Entry 1KBQ (X-ray diffraction, 1.80 A resolution); this record covers chains A and C.

# Chain A (and C)
Name: NAD(P)H dehydrogenase [quinone] 1
Source organism: Homo sapiens
Notes: EC 1.6.99.2; chain C of this document is another copy of the same molecule, construct and numbering; everything in this record applies to it too
UniProtKB: P15559 (NQO1_HUMAN); residues 1-273 here correspond to UniProt positions 2-274 (UniProt number = residue number + 1)
Amino-acid sequence (273 residues; numbered 1 to 273; the number before each row is that of its first residue):
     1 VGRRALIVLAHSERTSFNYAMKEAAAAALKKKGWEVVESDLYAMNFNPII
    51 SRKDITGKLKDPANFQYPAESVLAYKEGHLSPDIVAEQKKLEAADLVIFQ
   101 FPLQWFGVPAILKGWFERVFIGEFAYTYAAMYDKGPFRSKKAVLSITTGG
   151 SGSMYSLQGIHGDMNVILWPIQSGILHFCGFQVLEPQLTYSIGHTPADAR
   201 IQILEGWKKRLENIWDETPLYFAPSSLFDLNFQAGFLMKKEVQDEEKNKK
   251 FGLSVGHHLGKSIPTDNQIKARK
Disordered / not traced: 1 (chain C: 1-2)
Small-molecule neighbours:
  - 936 (5-methoxy-1,2-dimethyl-3-(4-nitrophenoxymethyl)indole-4,7-dione), molecule 1: Pro68, Tyr126, Tyr128, Met131, Phe178, Phe232, Phe236
  - 936, molecule 2: Trp105, Phe106, Gly149, Gly150, Met154, His161
  - FAD (flavin-adenine dinucleotide), molecule 1: His11, Thr15, Ser16, Phe17, Asn18, Ala20, Pro102, Leu103, Gln104, Trp105, Phe106, Thr147, Thr148, Gly149, Gly150, Tyr155, Ile192, Arg200, Ile201, Leu204
  - FAD, molecule 2: Ile50, Asn64, Gln66, Tyr67, Pro68, Glu117
Curated features (UniProtKB/Swiss-Prot):
  - binding site (FAD): His11, Phe17, Asn18, Gln66, Leu103 to Phe106, Thr147 to Gly150, Tyr155, Arg200
  - binding site (substrate): Ala125 to Thr127
  - modified residue: Ser81 (Phosphoserine)
  - cross-link (Glycyl lysine isopeptide (Lys-Gly)): Lys249 (interchain with G-Cter in SUMO2), Lys250 (interchain with G-Cter in SUMO2)

# Chain A / chain C interface
Pairs across the interface (125; chain A residue first):
  Glu13(A) - Arg52(C)  salt bridge
  Glu13(A) - Phe65(C)
  Thr15(A) - Ala63(C)
  Tyr42(A) - Ile49(C)  hydrophobic
  Tyr42(A) - Ile50(C)  hydrogen bond (side chain-backbone)
  Pro48(A) - Ile49(C)  hydrophobic
  Pro48(A) - Ala110(C)
  Ile49(A) - Tyr42(C)  hydrophobic
  Ile49(A) - Pro48(C)
  Ile50(A) - Tyr42(C)  hydrogen bond (backbone-side chain)
  Arg52(A) - Glu13(C)  salt bridge
  Ala63(A) - Thr15(C)
  Asn64(A) - Thr15(C)
  Phe65(A) - Glu13(C)
  Gln104(A) - Ile50(C)
  Gln104(A) - Lys113(C)  hydrogen bond (backbone-side chain)
  Gln104(A) - Glu117(C)  hydrogen bond
  Trp105(A) - Lys113(C)
  Trp105(A) - Phe116(C)
  Trp105(A) - Glu117(C)
  Trp105(A) - Phe120(C)
  Trp105(A) - Tyr126(C)  hydrophobic
  Trp105(A) - Gly174(C)
  Trp105(A) - Ile175(C)  hydrophobic
  Trp105(A) - Phe178(C)  hydrophobic
  Trp105(A) - Cys179(C)  hydrophobic
  Phe106(A) - Tyr132(C)
  Phe106(A) - Pro170(C)
  Phe106(A) - Gly174(C)
  Gly107(A) - Lys113(C)
  Val108(A) - Lys113(C)  hydrogen bond (backbone-side chain)
  Val108(A) - Glu117(C)
  Pro109(A) - Glu117(C)
  Ala110(A) - Pro48(C)
  Ala110(A) - Ala110(C)
  Ala110(A) - Gly114(C)
  Ala110(A) - Glu117(C)  hydrogen bond (backbone-side chain)
  Lys113(A) - Gln104(C)  hydrogen bond (side chain-backbone)
  Lys113(A) - Trp105(C)
  Lys113(A) - Val108(C)  hydrogen bond (side chain-backbone)
  Gly114(A) - Ala110(C)
  Phe116(A) - Trp105(C)
  Glu117(A) - Gln104(C)  hydrogen bond
  Glu117(A) - Trp105(C)
  Glu117(A) - Val108(C)
  Glu117(A) - Pro109(C)
  Glu117(A) - Ala110(C)  hydrogen bond (side chain-backbone)
  Phe120(A) - Trp105(C)
  Tyr126(A) - Trp105(C)  hydrophobic
  Met131(A) - Ile160(C)  hydrophobic
  Tyr132(A) - Phe106(C)
  Tyr132(A) - Ile160(C)  hydrophobic
  Tyr132(A) - His161(C)  hydrogen bond
  Ser153(A) - Gly235(C)  hydrogen bond (side chain-backbone)
  Ser153(A) - Leu237(C)
  Met154(A) - Gly235(C)
  Met154(A) - Phe236(C)  hydrophobic
  Ser156(A) - Leu237(C)
  Leu157(A) - His257(C)
  Leu157(A) - His258(C)
  Leu157(A) - Leu259(C)
  Leu157(A) - Gly260(C)
  Gln158(A) - Phe228(C)
  Gln158(A) - Phe236(C)
  Gln158(A) - Leu237(C)
  Gln158(A) - Met238(C)  hydrogen bond (backbone-backbone)
  Gln158(A) - Gln243(C)
  Gln158(A) - Leu259(C)
  Gly159(A) - Phe228(C)
  Gly159(A) - Phe236(C)
  Gly159(A) - Leu237(C)
  Gly159(A) - His257(C)  hydrogen bond (backbone-side chain)
  Ile160(A) - Tyr132(C)
  Ile160(A) - Phe228(C)  hydrophobic
  Ile160(A) - Phe236(C)  hydrogen bond (backbone-backbone)
  Ile160(A) - His257(C)  hydrogen bond (backbone-side chain)
  His161(A) - Tyr132(C)  hydrogen bond
  His161(A) - Trp169(C)
  His161(A) - Phe178(C)
  Gly162(A) - Gly256(C)
  Gly162(A) - His257(C)
  Asp163(A) - Gly256(C)  hydrogen bond (backbone-backbone)
  Asp163(A) - His258(C)  salt bridge
  Val166(A) - Trp169(C)
  Val166(A) - Val255(C)
  Trp169(A) - His161(C)
  Trp169(A) - Val166(C)
  Gly174(A) - Trp105(C)
  Gly174(A) - Phe106(C)
  Ile175(A) - Trp105(C)  hydrophobic
  Phe178(A) - Trp105(C)  hydrophobic
  Phe178(A) - His161(C)
  Cys179(A) - Trp105(C)  hydrophobic
  Phe228(A) - Gln158(C)
  Phe228(A) - Gly159(C)
  Phe228(A) - Ile160(C)  hydrophobic
  Leu230(A) - Ile160(C)  hydrophobic
  Gly235(A) - Ser153(C)  hydrogen bond (backbone-side chain)
  Gly235(A) - Met154(C)
  Phe236(A) - Met154(C)  hydrophobic
  Phe236(A) - Gln158(C)
  Phe236(A) - Gly159(C)
  Phe236(A) - Ile160(C)  hydrogen bond (backbone-backbone)
  Leu237(A) - Ser153(C)
  Leu237(A) - Ser156(C)
  Leu237(A) - Gln158(C)
  Leu237(A) - Gly159(C)
  Met238(A) - Gln158(C)  hydrogen bond (backbone-backbone)
  Gln243(A) - Gln158(C)
  Val255(A) - Val166(C)  hydrophobic
  Gly256(A) - Gly162(C)
  Gly256(A) - Asp163(C)  hydrogen bond (backbone-backbone)
  His257(A) - Gly159(C)  hydrogen bond (side chain-backbone)
  His257(A) - Ile160(C)  hydrogen bond (side chain-backbone)
  His257(A) - Gly162(C)  hydrogen bond (side chain-backbone)
  His258(A) - Leu157(C)
  His258(A) - Asp163(C)  salt bridge
  His258(A) - Ile263(C)
  Leu259(A) - Leu157(C)
  Leu259(A) - Gln158(C)
  Gly260(A) - Ser262(C)  hydrogen bond (backbone-side chain)
  Lys261(A) - Ser262(C)
  Ser262(A) - Gly260(C)  hydrogen bond (side chain-backbone)
  Ser262(A) - Lys261(C)
  Ile263(A) - Ile263(C)  hydrophobic
Interface residues without a listed pair, chain A (64 interface residues in all): Arg14, Phe46, Ile111, Ile167, Pro170, Ser225, Phe232
Interface residues without a listed pair, chain C (61 interface residues in all): Phe46, Asn64, Gly107, Met131, Ile167, His194, Leu230

# Overview
64 residues of chain A face 61 of chain C across their interface, with 27 hydrogen bonds and 4 salt bridges.
Among the polar pairs are Glu13(A)-Arg52(C), Asp163(A)-His258(C) and Tyr42(A)-Ile50(C). Ligands of chain A:
flavin-adenine dinucleotide and compound 936.
Chain A and chain C are both NAD(P)H dehydrogenase [quinone] 1 (Homo sapiens); the structure, Complex of Human
NAD(P)H quinone Oxidoreductase with 5-methoxy-1,2-dimethyl-3-(4-nitrophenoxymethyl)indole-4,7-dione (ES936),
was determined by X-ray diffraction together with 1KBO from the same study.
